Entry 3FQS (X-ray diffraction, 2.10 A resolution); this record covers chain A.

== Chain A ==
Protein: Tyrosine-protein kinase SYK
Organism: Homo sapiens
Notes: EC 2.7.10.2; fragment: Protein kinase domain
UniProtKB: P43405 (KSYK_HUMAN); numbering as in UniProt (aligned over 356-635)
Amino-acid sequence (291 residues; numbered 353 to 643; the number before each row is that of its first residue):
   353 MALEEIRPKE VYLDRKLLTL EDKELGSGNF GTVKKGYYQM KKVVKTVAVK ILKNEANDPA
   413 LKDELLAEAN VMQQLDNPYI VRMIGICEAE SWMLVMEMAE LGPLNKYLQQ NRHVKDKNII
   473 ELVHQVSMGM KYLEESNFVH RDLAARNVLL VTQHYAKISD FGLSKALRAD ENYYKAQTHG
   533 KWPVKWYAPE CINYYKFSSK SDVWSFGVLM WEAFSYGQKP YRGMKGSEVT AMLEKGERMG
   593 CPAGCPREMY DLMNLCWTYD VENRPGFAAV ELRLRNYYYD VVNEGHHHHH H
Disordered / not traced: 353-362, 406-410, 529-532, 640-643
Sequence notes: expression tag (353-355, 636-643)
Swiss-Prot annotation at these positions:
  - active site: Asp-494 (Proton acceptor)
  - binding site (ATP): Leu-377 to Val-385, Lys-402
  - modified residue: Tyr-364 (Phosphotyrosine), Ser-379 (Phosphoserine), Thr-384 (Phosphothreonine), Tyr-484 (Phosphotyrosine), Tyr-507 (Phosphotyrosine), Tyr-525 (Phosphotyrosine), Tyr-526 (Phosphotyrosine), Thr-530 (Phosphothreonine), Tyr-546 (Phosphotyrosine), Ser-579 (Phosphoserine), Thr-582 (Phosphothreonine), Tyr-629 (Phosphotyrosine), Tyr-630 (Phosphotyrosine), Tyr-631 (Phosphotyrosine)
  - natural variant: Met-450 (M450I: In IMD82), Ser-550 (S550F: In IMD82; S550Y: In IMD82)
  - mutagenesis: Tyr-630 (Y630F: Loss of interaction with BLNK)
Ligand contacts: 585 (6-({5-fluoro-2-[(3,4,5-trimethoxyphenyl)amino]pyrimidin-4-yl}amino)-2,2-dimethyl-2H-pyrido[3,2-b][1,4]oxazin-3(4H)-one): Leu-377, Gly-378, Ser-379, Phe-382, Val-385, Ala-400, Val-433, Met-448, Glu-449, Met-450, Ala-451, Glu-452, Gly-454, Pro-455, Leu-501

== Overview ==
Chain A binds compound 585. Curated annotation (UniProt) lists active-site residue Asp-494, 10 ATP-binding
residues and one mutagenesis site.
Chain A is Tyrosine-protein kinase SYK (Homo sapiens); the structure, Crystal structure of spleen tyrosine
kinase complexed with R406, was determined by X-ray diffraction together with 3FQE and 3FQH from the same
study.
